PDB entry 7DVS | X-ray diffraction, 2.60 A resolution | chains A and B

# Chain A (and B)
Name: MarR family transcriptional regulator
Organism: Streptococcus agalactiae
Notes: chain B of this document is another copy of the same molecule, construct and numbering; everything in this record applies to it too
Reference sequence: R4Z9I5 (R4Z9I5_STRAG); residue numbers follow UniProt; this construct covers 1-146
Chain sequence (162 residues; row label = number of the first residue in the row; numbers below 1 keep their minus sign (His-15 is residue -15)):
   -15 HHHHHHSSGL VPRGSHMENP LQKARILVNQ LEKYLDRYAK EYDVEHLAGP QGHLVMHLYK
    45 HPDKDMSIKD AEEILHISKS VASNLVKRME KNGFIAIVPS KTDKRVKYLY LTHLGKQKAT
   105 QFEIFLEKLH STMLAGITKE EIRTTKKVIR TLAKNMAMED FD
Disordered / not traced: -15 to 2, 142-146 (chain B: -15 to 2, 141-146)
Differences from the reference sequence: expression tag (-15 to 0)

# Interface between chain A and chain B
Residue-residue contacts - 44 pairs, chain A then chain B:
  Leu5(A) with Val12(B); Glu16(B)
  Arg9(A) with Val12(B); Asn13(B), hydrogen bond; Glu16(B), salt bridge
  Leu11(A) with Ile133(B); Ala137(B), hydrophobic
  Val12(A) with Leu5(B); Ala8(B), hydrophobic; Arg9(B)
  Gln14(A) with Met140(B)
  Leu15(A) with Leu5(B); Leu136(B), hydrophobic; Met140(B), hydrophobic
  Glu16(A) with Leu5(B); Gln6(B); Arg9(B), salt bridge
  Tyr18(A) with Met140(B), hydrophobic
  Thr116(A) with Asn139(B)
  Met117(A) with Leu136(B); Asn139(B), hydrogen bond (backbone-side chain)
  Leu118(A) with Leu136(B), hydrophobic
  Ala119(A) with Asn139(B), hydrogen bond (backbone-side chain)
  Ile121(A) with Val132(B), hydrophobic; Thr135(B); Leu136(B), hydrophobic
  Glu125(A) with Lys131(B); Val132(B)
  Thr128(A) with Thr128(B)
  Thr129(A) with Val132(B)
  Val132(A) with Ile121(B), hydrophobic; Glu125(B); Thr129(B)
  Ile133(A) with Leu11(B), hydrophobic
  Thr135(A) with Ile121(B)
  Leu136(A) with Met117(B); Ile121(B), hydrophobic
  Ala137(A) with Leu11(B)
  Asn139(A) with Thr116(B), hydrogen bond (side chain-backbone); Met117(B), hydrogen bond (side chain-backbone); Ala119(B), hydrogen bond (side chain-backbone)
  Met140(A) with Leu11(B), hydrophobic; Leu15(B), hydrophobic; Tyr18(B), hydrophobic
Interface residues without a listed pair, chain A (27 interface residues in all): Ala8, Asn13, Leu19, Lys130
Interface residues without a listed pair, chain B (30 interface residues in all): Asn3, Pro4, Gln14, Leu19, Leu118

# Summary
27 residues of chain A and 30 residues of chain B are in contact, with 6 hydrogen bonds and 2 salt bridges.
Polar contacts include Arg9(A)-Glu16(B), Arg9(A)-Asn13(B) and Met117(A)-Asn139(B).
Both chains are MarR family transcriptional regulator (Streptococcus agalactiae). Entry 7DVS (Crystal
structure of Apo (heme-free) PefR) was determined by X-ray diffraction, deposited together with 7DVR, 7DVT,
7DVU and 7DVV.
